Entry 8U4C (electron microscopy, 3.60 A resolution); this record covers chains B and F of the 6 polymer chains in the assembly.

# Chain B
Name: Insulin receptor
Organism: Homo sapiens
UniProtKB: P06213 (INSR_HUMAN); residues -26 to 1355 here correspond to UniProt positions 1-1382 (UniProt number = residue number + 27)
Amino-acid sequence (1382 residues; each row starts with the number of its first residue; numbers below 1 keep their minus sign (Met-26 is residue -26)):
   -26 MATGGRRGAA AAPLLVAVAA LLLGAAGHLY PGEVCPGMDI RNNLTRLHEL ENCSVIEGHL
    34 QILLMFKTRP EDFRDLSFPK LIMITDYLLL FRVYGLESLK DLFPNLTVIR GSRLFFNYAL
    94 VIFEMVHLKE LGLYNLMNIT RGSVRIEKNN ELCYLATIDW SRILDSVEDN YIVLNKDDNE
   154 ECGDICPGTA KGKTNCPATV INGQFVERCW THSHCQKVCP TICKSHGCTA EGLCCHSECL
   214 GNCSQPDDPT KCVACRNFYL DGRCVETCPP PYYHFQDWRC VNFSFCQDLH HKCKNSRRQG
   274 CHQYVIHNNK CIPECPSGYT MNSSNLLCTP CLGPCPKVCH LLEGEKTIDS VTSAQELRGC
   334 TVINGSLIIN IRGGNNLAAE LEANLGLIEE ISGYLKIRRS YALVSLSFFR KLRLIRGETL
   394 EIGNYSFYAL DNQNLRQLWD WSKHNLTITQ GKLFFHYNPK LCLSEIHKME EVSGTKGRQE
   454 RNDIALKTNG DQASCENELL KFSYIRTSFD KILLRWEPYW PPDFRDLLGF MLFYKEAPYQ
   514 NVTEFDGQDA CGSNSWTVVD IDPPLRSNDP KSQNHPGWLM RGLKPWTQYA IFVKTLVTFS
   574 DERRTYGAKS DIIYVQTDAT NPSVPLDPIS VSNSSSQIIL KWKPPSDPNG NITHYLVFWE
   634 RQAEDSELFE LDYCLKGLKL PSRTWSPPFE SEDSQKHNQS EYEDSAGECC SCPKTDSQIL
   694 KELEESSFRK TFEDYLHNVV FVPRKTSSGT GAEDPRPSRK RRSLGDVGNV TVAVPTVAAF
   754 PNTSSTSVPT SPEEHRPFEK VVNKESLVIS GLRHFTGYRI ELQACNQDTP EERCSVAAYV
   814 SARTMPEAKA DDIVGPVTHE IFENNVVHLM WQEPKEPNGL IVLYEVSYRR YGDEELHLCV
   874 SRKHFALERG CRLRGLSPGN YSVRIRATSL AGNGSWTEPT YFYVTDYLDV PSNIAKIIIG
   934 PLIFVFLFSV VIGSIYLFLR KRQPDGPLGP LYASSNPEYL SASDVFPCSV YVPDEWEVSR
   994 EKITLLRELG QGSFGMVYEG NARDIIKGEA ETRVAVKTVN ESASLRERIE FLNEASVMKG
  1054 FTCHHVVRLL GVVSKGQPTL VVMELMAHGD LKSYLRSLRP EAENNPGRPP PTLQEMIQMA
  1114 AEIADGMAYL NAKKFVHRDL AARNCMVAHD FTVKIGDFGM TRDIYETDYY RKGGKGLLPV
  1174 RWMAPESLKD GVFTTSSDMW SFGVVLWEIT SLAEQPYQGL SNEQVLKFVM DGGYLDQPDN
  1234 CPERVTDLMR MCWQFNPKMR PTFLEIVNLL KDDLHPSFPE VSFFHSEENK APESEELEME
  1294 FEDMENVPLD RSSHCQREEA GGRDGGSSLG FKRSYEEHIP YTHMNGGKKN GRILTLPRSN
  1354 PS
Disordered / not traced: -26 to 0, 162-167, 519-527, 542-544, 574-576, 657-690, 719-765, 920-1355
Disulfides: Cys8-Cys26, Cys126-Cys155, Cys159-Cys182, Cys169-Cys188, Cys192-Cys201, Cys196-Cys207, Cys208-Cys216, Cys212-Cys225, Cys228-Cys237, Cys241-Cys253, Cys259-Cys284, Cys266-Cys274, Cys288-Cys301, Cys312-Cys333, Cys435-Cys468, Cys647-Cys872, Cys798-Cys807
Swiss-Prot annotation at these positions:
  - region: Glu706 to Phe714 (Insulin-binding), Tyr972 (Important for interaction with IRS1, SHC1 and STAT5B), Tyr1334 to Met1337 (PIK3R1-binding)
  - active site: Asp1132 (Proton donor/acceptor)
  - binding site (ATP): Ser1006, Lys1030, Glu1077 to Asp1083, Arg1136, Asn1137, Asp1150
  - site: Phe39 (Insulin-binding)
  - modified residue: Ser373 (Phosphoserine), Tyr374 (Phosphotyrosine), Ser380 (Phosphoserine), Tyr965 (Phosphotyrosine), Tyr972 (Phosphotyrosine), Tyr984 (Phosphotyrosine), Cys1056 (S-nitrosocysteine), Tyr1158 (Phosphotyrosine), Tyr1162 (Phosphotyrosine), Tyr1163 (Phosphotyrosine), Tyr1328 (Phosphotyrosine), Tyr1334 (Phosphotyrosine)
  - glycosylation (N-linked (GlcNAc...) asparagine): Asn16, Asn25, Asn78, Asn111, Asn215, Asn255, Asn295, Asn337, Asn397, Asn418, Asn514, Asn606, Asn624, Asn671, Asn742, Asn755, Asn893, Asn906
  - cross-link: Lys1052 (Glycyl lysine isopeptide (Lys-Gly) (interchain with G-Cter in ubiquitin))
Reported in the primary citation:
  - mutagenesis - E316A, E318A, D322A: unchanged signaling in response to IGF2
  - mutagenesis - E316A/E318A/D322A, K484E/L552A, R539A: decreased signaling in response to IGF2
  - mutagenesis - E316A/E318A/D322A, R539A: unchanged signaling in response to insulin
  - mutagenesis - N594A, N594E, N594R: increased signaling in response to IGF2
  - mutagenesis - N594A, N594E, N594R: increased signaling in response to insulin

# Chain F
Name: Insulin-like growth factor II
Organism: Homo sapiens
UniProtKB: P01344 (IGF2_HUMAN); residues -23 to 156 here correspond to UniProt positions 1-180 (UniProt number = residue number + 24)
Amino-acid sequence (180 residues; row label = number of the first residue in the row; numbers below 1 keep their minus sign (Met-23 is residue -23)):
   -23 MGIPMGKSML VLLTFLAFAS CCIAAYRPSE TLCGGELVDT LQFVCGDRGF YFSRPASRVS
    37 RRSRGIVEEC CFRSCDLALL ETYCATPAKS ERDVSTPPTV LPDNFPRYPV GKFFQYDTWK
    97 QSTQRLRRGL PALLRARRGH VLAKELEAFR EAKRHRPLIA LPTQDPAHGG APPEMASNRK
Disordered / not traced: -23 to 5, 33-36, 64-156
Disulfides: Cys9-Cys47, Cys21-Cys60, Cys46-Cys51
Swiss-Prot annotation at these positions:
  - region: Ala1 to Phe28 (B), Ser29 to Arg40 (C), Gly41 to Ala61 (A), Thr62 to Glu67 (D)
  - site (Important for interaction with integrin): Arg24, Arg34, Arg37, Arg38
  - glycosylation (O-linked (GalNAc...) threonine): Thr72, Thr75, Thr139
Reported in the primary citation:
  - mutagenesis - R37A/R38A: decreased signaling in response to IR
  - mutagenesis - E12A, E12A/R37A/R38A, V43E: decreased signaling with Insulin receptor (chain B)
  - mutagenesis - F19A/L53A, R37A, R37A/R38A, R38A: unchanged signaling with Insulin receptor (chain B)
  - mutagenesis - F19A/L53A, R37A/R38A: decreased co-localization with Insulin receptor (chain B)
  - mutagenesis - R30A: increased signaling with Insulin receptor (chain B)
  - mutagenesis - R30A: increased binding to IR-B
  - mutagenesis - F19A/L53A, R37A/R38A, V43E: decreased growth in response to cell viability and growth
  - mutagenesis - R30A: increased binding to IR-A

# How chain B and chain F interact
Contacting residue pairs - 17 pairs, chain B then chain F:
  Asp12(B) - Phe28(F)
  Arg14(B) - Phe26(F)  hydrogen bond (side chain-backbone)
  Arg14(B) - Tyr27(F)  hydrogen bond (side chain-backbone)
  Arg14(B) - Phe28(F)
  Asn15(B) - Gly25(F)
  Asn15(B) - Phe26(F)  hydrogen bond (side chain-backbone)
  Leu37(B) - Phe26(F)  hydrophobic
  Phe39(B) - Val14(F)  hydrophobic
  Phe39(B) - Gln18(F)
  Lys40(B) - Gln18(F)
  Arg65(B) - Gly11(F)
  Arg65(B) - Val14(F)
  Arg65(B) - Asp15(F)  salt bridge
  Arg271(B) - Arg30(F)
  Gln272(B) - Ala32(F)
  Glu316(B) - Arg37(F)
  Glu316(B) - Arg38(F)  salt bridge
Also at the interface, not in a pair above, chain B (14 interface residues in all): Phe64, Glu97, Leu315, Asp322
The authors on this interface:
  - hot spots on chain F (mutagenesis) - R30A: increased binding to IR-B

# In short
14 residues of chain B face 12 of chain F across their interface, with 3 hydrogen bonds and 2 salt bridges.
Polar contacts include Arg65(B)-Asp15(F), Glu316(B)-Arg38(F) and Arg14(B)-Phe26(F). The paper reports that
E316A/E318A/D322A, K484E/L552A and R539A of chain B reduce signaling in response to IGF2; N594A, N594E and
N594R of chain B increase signaling in response to IGF2; 17 substitutions were tested in all.
Here chain B is Insulin receptor and chain F is Insulin-like growth factor II, both from Homo sapiens. Entry
8U4C (Cryo-EM structure of long form insulin receptor (IR-B) with four IGF2 bound, symmetric conformation) was
determined by electron microscopy, deposited together with 8U4B, 8U4E, 8VJB and 8VJC.
